6BJ2 - chains D and E of the 5 polymer chains in the assembly; structure by X-ray diffraction, 3.35 A resolution.

Chain D:
Molecule: TCR 589 alpha chain
Source organism: Homo sapiens
Reference sequence: Q6IRV4 (Q6IRV4_HUMAN); residues 116-204 here correspond to UniProt positions 139-227 (UniProt number = residue number + 23)
Sequence (206 residues; row label = number of the first residue in the row):
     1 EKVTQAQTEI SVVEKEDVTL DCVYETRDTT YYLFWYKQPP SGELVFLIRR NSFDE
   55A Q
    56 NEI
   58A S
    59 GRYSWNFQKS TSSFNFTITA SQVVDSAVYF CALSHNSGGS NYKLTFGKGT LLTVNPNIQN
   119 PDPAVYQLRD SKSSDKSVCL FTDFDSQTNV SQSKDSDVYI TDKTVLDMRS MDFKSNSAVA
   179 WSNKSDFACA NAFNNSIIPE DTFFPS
Not modelled in the structure: 185, 197, 204
Modified / non-standard residues: Glu1 (pyroglutamic acid; PCA)
Disulfide bonds: Cys22-Cys89, Cys137-Cys187
Covalently attached groups: N-acetylglucosamine (NAG) linked to Asn73
Ion coordination: Zn2+: Asp120 (shared with His135(E) of chain E)

Chain E:
Molecule: TCR 589 beta chain
Source organism: Homo sapiens
Reference sequence: K7N5M4 (K7N5M4_HUMAN); residues 113-242 here correspond to UniProt positions 120-249 (UniProt number = residue number + 7)
Sequence (241 residues; row label = number of the first residue in the row):
     2 AGVTQSPTHL IKTRGQQVTL RCSSQSGHNT VSWYQQALGQ GPQFIFQYYR EEENGRGNFP
    62 PRFSGLQFPN YSSELNVNAL ELDDSALYLC ASSFRGGKTQ YFGPGTRLLV LEDLKNVFPP
   122 EVAVFEPSEA EISHTQKATL VCLATGFYPD HVELSWWVNG KEVHSGVCTD PQPLKEQPAL
   182 NDSRYALSSR LRVSATFWQN PRNHFRCQVQ FYGLSENDEW TQDRAKPVTQ IVSAEAWGRA
   242 D
Disulfide bonds: Cys23-Cys91, Cys143-Cys208
Covalently attached groups: N-acetylglucosamine (NAG) linked to Asn71
Ion coordination: Zn2+ site 1: His10, His152, Glu154; Zn2+ site 2: His135 (shared with Asp120(D) of chain D)

Interface between chain D and chain E:
Contacting residue pairs (87; chain D residue first):
  Tyr32(D) - Lys99(E)
  Phe34(D) - Lys99(E)
  Phe34(D) - Thr100(E)
  Tyr36(D) - Gln101(E)  hydrogen bond (side chain-backbone)
  Tyr36(D) - Phe103(E)  hydrophobic
  Gln38(D) - Gln37(E)  hydrogen bond
  Gln38(D) - Leu88(E)
  Gly42(D) - Leu88(E)
  Gly42(D) - Leu90(E)
  Glu43(D) - Gly104(E)
  Glu43(D) - Pro105(E)
  Leu44(D) - Leu90(E)  hydrophobic
  Leu44(D) - Phe103(E)  hydrophobic
  Arg49(D) - Gly98(E)
  Arg49(D) - Lys99(E)
  Arg49(D) - Thr100(E)
  Phe88(D) - Gln37(E)
  Phe88(D) - Gly42(E)
  Ser92(D) - Lys99(E)
  Ser98(D) - Asn55(E)  hydrogen bond
  Asn99(D) - Gln48(E)
  Asn99(D) - Asn55(E)  hydrogen bond (side chain-backbone)
  Asn99(D) - Gly56(E)
  Leu102(D) - Tyr35(E)
  Leu102(D) - Gln101(E)
  Phe104(D) - Tyr35(E)  hydrophobic
  Phe104(D) - Pro43(E)
  Phe104(D) - Phe103(E)  hydrophobic
  Gly105(D) - Gly42(E)
  Lys106(D) - Gly40(E)
  Asp120(D) - His135(E)  salt bridge
  Ala122(D) - His135(E)
  Tyr124(D) - Ser129(E)
  Tyr124(D) - Glu132(E)
  Tyr124(D) - His135(E)  hydrogen bond
  Tyr124(D) - Thr136(E)
  Gln125(D) - Ser129(E)  hydrogen bond (backbone-side chain)
  Leu126(D) - Phe126(E)
  Leu126(D) - Glu127(E)
  Leu126(D) - Thr140(E)
  Leu126(D) - Val142(E)  hydrophobic
  Arg127(D) - Phe126(E)
  Arg127(D) - Glu127(E)  hydrogen bond (backbone-backbone)
  Asp128(D) - Ala124(E)
  Asp128(D) - Phe126(E)
  Ser129(D) - Val125(E)
  Lys134(D) - Phe126(E)
  Val136(D) - Phe126(E)  hydrophobic
  Leu138(D) - Thr140(E)
  Asp141(D) - Thr136(E)
  Asp141(D) - Arg193(E)  salt bridge
  Tyr157(D) - Glu177(E)
  Ile158(D) - Leu175(E)
  Thr159(D) - Asp171(E)
  Thr159(D) - Leu175(E)
  Thr159(D) - Ser189(E)
  Thr159(D) - Arg191(E)
  Asp160(D) - Pro172(E)
  Lys161(D) - Pro172(E)
  Thr162(D) - Cys169(E)  hydrogen bond
  Thr162(D) - Thr170(E)
  Thr162(D) - Asp171(E)
  Thr162(D) - Arg191(E)
  Val163(D) - Cys169(E)
  Val163(D) - Thr170(E)  hydrogen bond (backbone-backbone)
  Val163(D) - Pro172(E)  hydrophobic
  Leu164(D) - Val168(E)
  Leu164(D) - Cys169(E)  hydrophobic
  Asp165(D) - His165(E)  salt bridge
  Asp165(D) - Val168(E)  hydrogen bond (backbone-backbone)
  Arg167(D) - His165(E)
  Ser168(D) - His165(E)
  Ser168(D) - Ser166(E)
  Ser168(D) - Gly167(E)  hydrogen bond (side chain-backbone)
  Met169(D) - Ser166(E)
  Asp170(D) - Ser166(E)
  Phe171(D) - Lys138(E)
  Phe171(D) - Gly167(E)  hydrogen bond (backbone-backbone)
  Ser173(D) - Arg193(E)  hydrogen bond
  Ser175(D) - Cys169(E)  hydrogen bond
  Ser175(D) - Arg191(E)  hydrogen bond
  Ala176(D) - Arg191(E)
  Val177(D) - Val142(E)  hydrophobic
  Val177(D) - Arg191(E)
  Trp179(D) - Leu144(E)  hydrophobic
  Phe201(D) - His135(E)
  Pro203(D) - Ala131(E)  hydrophobic
Also at the interface, not in a pair above, chain D (55 interface residues in all): Ser41, Phe46, Tyr100, Lys101, Thr140, Ser154
Also at the interface, not in a pair above, chain E (53 interface residues in all): Gln41, Phe45, Tyr102, Pro128, Thr146, Ala187, Val194, Ser195, Glu236, Ala237

In short:
55 residues of chain D and 53 residues of chain E are in contact; the contacts include 15 hydrogen bonds and 3
salt bridges. Among the polar pairs are Asp120(D)-His135(E), Asp141(D)-Arg193(E) and Asp165(D)-His165(E).
N-acetylglucosamine is covalently linked to Asn73(D). N-acetylglucosamine is covalently linked to Asn71(E).
Here chain D is TCR 589 alpha chain and chain E is TCR 589 beta chain, both from Homo sapiens. Entry 6BJ2
(TCR589 in complex with HIV(Pol448-456)/HLA-B35) was determined by X-ray diffraction, deposited together with
6BJ3 and 6BJ8.
